9N6B - chains A and F of the 8 polymer chains in the assembly; structure by electron microscopy, 3.09 A resolution.

Chain A:
Molecule: AAA family ATPase
Organism: Escherichia coli
UniProtKB: A0AAD2V6K7 (A0AAD2V6K7_ECOLX); residue numbers follow UniProt; this construct covers 2-544
Amino-acid sequence (552 residues; row label = number of the first residue in the row; numbers below 1 keep their minus sign (Met-7 is residue -7)):
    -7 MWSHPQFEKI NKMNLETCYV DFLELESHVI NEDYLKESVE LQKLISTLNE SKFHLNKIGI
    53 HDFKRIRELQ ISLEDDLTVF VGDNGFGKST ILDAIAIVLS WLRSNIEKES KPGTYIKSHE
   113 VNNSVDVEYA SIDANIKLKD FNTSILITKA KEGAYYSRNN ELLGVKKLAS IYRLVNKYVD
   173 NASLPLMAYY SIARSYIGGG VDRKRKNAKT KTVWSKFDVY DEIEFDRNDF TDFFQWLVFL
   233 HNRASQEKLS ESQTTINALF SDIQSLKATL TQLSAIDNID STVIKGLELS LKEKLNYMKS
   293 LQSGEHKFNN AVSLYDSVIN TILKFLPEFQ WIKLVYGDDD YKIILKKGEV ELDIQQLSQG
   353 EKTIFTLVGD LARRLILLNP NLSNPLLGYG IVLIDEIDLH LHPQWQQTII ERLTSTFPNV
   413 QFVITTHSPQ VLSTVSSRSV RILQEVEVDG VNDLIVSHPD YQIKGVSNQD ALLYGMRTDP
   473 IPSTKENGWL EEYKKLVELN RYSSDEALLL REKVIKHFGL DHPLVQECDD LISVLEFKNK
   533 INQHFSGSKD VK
Disordered / not traced: -7 to 4, 198-201, 269-271, 537-544
Differences from the reference sequence: expression tag (-7 to 1); conflict Gly156 (Glu in A0AAD2V6K7)
Small-molecule neighbours: ATP (adenosine-5'-triphosphate): Lys339, Leu344, Gln348, Ser350, Gln351
From the paper describing this entry:
  - mutagenesis - R195E/K196E/R197E/K198E/K201E/K203E: decreased growth
  - catalytic residues: Asp387 (proposed by the authors, not directly observed)

Chain F:
Molecule: TIGR02646 family protein
Organism: Escherichia coli
UniProtKB: A0AAD2V7M6 (A0AAD2V7M6_ECOLX); residues 1-227 here = UniProt positions 1-227
Amino-acid sequence (227 residues; row label = number of the first residue in the row):
     1 MKYLSRQMPG PSVLNKFDYR RDDWNSLSSN DKKEIWEEII KMQGKLCAYC EKKIEHHKSG
    61 GKNKVERHIE HFYRKSYYKN LTFEWSNLFG SCGEPQRCGF YKDKQKYNDD DLIKADRQNP
   121 DVFFHFLENG DVHIREGLNE KEHKMAEVTL RVFNLNPSSG GVKAERRRAI ELSMTLIKEL
   181 VGCASQLIES GCEIEDVRSM VFDEFKKNVK DRCFTTAIKH VFENRMP
Disordered / not traced: 59-61
Bound ions: Zn2+: Cys47, Cys50, Cys92, Cys98
From the paper describing this entry:
  - catalytic residues: His71 (proposed by the authors, not directly observed)
  - mutagenesis - H71A: increased growth in response to exonuclease

Chain A / chain F interface:
Contacting residue pairs (15):
  Gln436(A) - Pro95(F)
  Glu439(A) - Lys104(F)  hydrogen bond (backbone-side chain)
  His450(A) - Asn63(F)
  Tyr453(A) - Lys53(F)
  Gln461(A) - Arg168(F)
  Asp462(A) - Arg168(F)  salt bridge
  Leu465(A) - Ala164(F)  hydrophobic
  Asp471(A) - Ser159(F)
  Asp471(A) - Gly160(F)  hydrogen bond (side chain-backbone)
  Asp471(A) - Ala164(F)
  Asp471(A) - Arg167(F)  salt bridge
  Glu490(A) - Asn224(F)  hydrogen bond (backbone-side chain)
  Leu523(A) - Arg225(F)
  Lys530(A) - Asn224(F)
  Lys530(A) - Met226(F)  hydrogen bond (side chain-backbone)
Other interface residues (no listed pair), chain A (19 interface residues in all): Tyr466, Arg469, Ile473, Ser475, Leu491, Glu519, Val526, Phe529
Other interface residues (no listed pair), chain F (20 interface residues in all): Glu94, His125, Leu127, His133, Glu171, Lys178, Cys213, Pro227

Summary:
19 residues of chain A face 20 of chain F across their interface; the contacts include 4 hydrogen bonds and 2
salt bridges. Polar pairs include Asp462(A)-Arg168(F), Asp471(A)-Arg167(F) and Glu439(A)-Lys104(F). Chain A
binds ATP. Cys47(F), Cys50(F), Cys92(F) and Cys98(F) coordinate Zn2+. The paper reports catalytic residues
Asp387(A) and His71(F); R195E/K196E/R197E/K198E/K201E/K203E of chain A reduce growth.
Chain A is AAA family ATPase and chain F is TIGR02646 family protein, both from Escherichia coli; the
structure, Structure of the retron IA complex with HNH nuclease in the "up" orientation, was determined by
electron microscopy, deposited together with 9N69 and 9N6C.
